3GAI - chain A; structure by X-ray diffraction, 1.48 A resolution.

Chain A:
Molecule: Cobalamin adenosyltransferase PduO-like protein
Source organism: Lactobacillus reuteri
Notes: EC 2.5.1.17
Reference sequence: Q50EJ2 (Q50EJ2_LACRE); residues 2-188 here = UniProt positions 2-188
Sequence (194 residues; row label = number of the first residue in the row; numbers below 1 keep their minus sign (Gly-5 is residue -5)):
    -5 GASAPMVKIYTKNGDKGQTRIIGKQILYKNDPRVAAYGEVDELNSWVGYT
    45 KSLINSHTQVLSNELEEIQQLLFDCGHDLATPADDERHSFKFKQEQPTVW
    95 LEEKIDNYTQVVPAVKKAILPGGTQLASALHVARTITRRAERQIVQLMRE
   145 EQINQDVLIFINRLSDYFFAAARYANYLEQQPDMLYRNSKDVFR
Not modelled in the structure: -5 to 1, 183-188
Construct notes: expression tag (-5 to 1); engineered mutation Ala112 (Phe in Q50EJ2)
Bound ions: K+ site 1: Pro76, Ala77, Asp79, His82; Mg2+: Asn156 (together with ATP); K+ site 2: Asp160 (together with ATP)
Residues lining bound ligands:
  - ATP (adenosine-5'-triphosphate): Ile3, Tyr4, Thr5, Lys6, Asn7, Gly8, Asp9, Gln12, Thr13, Arg14, Lys23, Val28, Tyr31, Gly32, Arg132, Glu135, Arg136, Asn156, Asp160
  - cobalamin (B12): Lys2, Ile3, Thr5, Arg14, Ile15, Ile16, Tyr31, Asp35, Phe67, Gly70, His71, Ala74, Val109, Lys110, Lys111, Ala112, Ile113, Arg128, Arg132, Ser159, Asp160, Phe163, Tyr180
What the authors report for this chain:
  - mutagenesis - F112A: decreased catalytic activity
  - binding site for cobalamin: Phe163

Overview:
Ligands of chain A: ATP and cobalamin. Pro76, Ala77, Asp79 and His82 form the K+ site 1. The paper reports a
binding site for cobalamin at Phe163; F112A reduces catalytic activity.
Chain A is Cobalamin adenosyltransferase PduO-like protein (Lactobacillus reuteri); the structure, Structure
of a F112A variant PduO-type ATP:corrinoid adenosyltransferase from Lactobacillus reuteri complexed with
cobalamin and ATP, was determined by X-ray diffraction (same publication as 3GAH and 3GAJ).
